PDB entry 9IF4 | electron microscopy, 3.09 A resolution | chains A and B of the 28 polymer chains in the assembly

Chain A:
Molecule: ATP-dependent Clp protease ATP-binding subunit ClpC1
From: Mycobacterium tuberculosis
UniProt: P9WPC9 (CLPC1_MYCTU); the construct has insertions or renumbered stretches relative to UniProt, so the offset changes along the chain: 168-606 = UniProt 168-606; 608-628 = UniProt 607-627; 634-825 = UniProt 634-825
Amino-acid sequence (658 residues; numbered 168 to 825 plus 6 insertion-coded residues; 6 numbers in that range are skipped by the numbering (no residue carries them; nothing is unmodelled there); the number before each row is that of its first residue; a row labelled like 628A-628F holds insertion residues (628A, then the next letters in order)):
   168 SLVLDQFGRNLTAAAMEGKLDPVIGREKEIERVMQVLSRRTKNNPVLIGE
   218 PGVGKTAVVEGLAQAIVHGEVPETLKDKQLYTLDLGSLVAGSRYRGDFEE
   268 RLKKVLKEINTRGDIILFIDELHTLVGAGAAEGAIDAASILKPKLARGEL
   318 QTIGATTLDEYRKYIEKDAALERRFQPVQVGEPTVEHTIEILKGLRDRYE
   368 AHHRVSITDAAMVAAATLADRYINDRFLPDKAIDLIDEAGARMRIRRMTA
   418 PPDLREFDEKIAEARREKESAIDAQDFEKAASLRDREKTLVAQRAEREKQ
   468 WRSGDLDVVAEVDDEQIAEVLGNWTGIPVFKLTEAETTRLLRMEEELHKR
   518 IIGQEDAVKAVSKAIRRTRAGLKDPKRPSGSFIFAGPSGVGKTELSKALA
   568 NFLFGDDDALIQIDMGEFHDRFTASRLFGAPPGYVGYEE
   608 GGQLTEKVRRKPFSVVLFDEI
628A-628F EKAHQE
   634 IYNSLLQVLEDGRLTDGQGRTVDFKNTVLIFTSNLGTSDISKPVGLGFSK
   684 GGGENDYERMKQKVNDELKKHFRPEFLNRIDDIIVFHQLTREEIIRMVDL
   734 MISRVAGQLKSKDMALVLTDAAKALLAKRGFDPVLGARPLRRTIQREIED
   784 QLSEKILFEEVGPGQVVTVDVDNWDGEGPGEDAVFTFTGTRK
Unresolved in the structure: 294-301, 414-476, 501-502, 536-544, 552-557, 587-589, 608-611, 628A-628F, 668-677, 683-704, 719-723, 736-751, 766-770, 788-825
Ligand contacts:
  - ADP (adenosine-5'-diphosphate), molecule 1: Pro-189, Val-190, Ile-191, Arg-193, Pro-218, Gly-219, Val-220, Gly-221, Lys-222, Thr-223, Ala-224, Asp-287, His-354, Ile-358, Leu-362, Pro-396, Asp-397, Ile-400
  - ADP, molecule 2: Ile-518, Ile-519, Gln-521, Gly-558, Lys-559, Glu-561, Met-730, Leu-733, Met-734, Phe-764, Arg-771, Pro-772, Leu-773, Arg-774
  - ATP (adenosine-5'-triphosphate): Arg-314, Ala-337, Arg-340, Arg-341
UniProt features mapped onto this chain:
  - binding site (ATP): Gly-216 to Thr-223, Gly-553 to Thr-560

Chain B:
Molecule: ATP-dependent Clp protease ATP-binding subunit ClpC1
From: Mycobacterium tuberculosis
UniProt: P9WPC9 (CLPC1_MYCTU); numbering as in UniProt (aligned over 168-825)
Amino-acid sequence (658 residues; numbered 168 to 825; the number before each row is that of its first residue):
   168 SLVLDQFGRNLTAAAMEGKLDPVIGREKEIERVMQVLSRRTKNNPVLIGE
   218 PGVGKTAVVEGLAQAIVHGEVPETLKDKQLYTLDLGSLVAGSRYRGDFEE
   268 RLKKVLKEINTRGDIILFIDELHTLVGAGAAEGAIDAASILKPKLARGEL
   318 QTIGATTLDEYRKYIEKDAALERRFQPVQVGEPTVEHTIEILKGLRDRYE
   368 AHHRVSITDAAMVAAATLADRYINDRFLPDKAIDLIDEAGARMRIRRMTA
   418 PPDLREFDEKIAEARREKESAIDAQDFEKAASLRDREKTLVAQRAEREKQ
   468 WRSGDLDVVAEVDDEQIAEVLGNWTGIPVFKLTEAETTRLLRMEEELHKR
   518 IIGQEDAVKAVSKAIRRTRAGLKDPKRPSGSFIFAGPSGVGKTELSKALA
   568 NFLFGDDDALIQIDMGEFHDRFTASRLFGAPPGYVGYEEGGQLTEKVRRK
   618 PFSVVLFDEIEKAHQEIYNSLLQVLEDGRLTDGQGRTVDFKNTVLIFTSN
   668 LGTSDISKPVGLGFSKGGGENDYERMKQKVNDELKKHFRPEFLNRIDDII
   718 VFHQLTREEIIRMVDLMISRVAGQLKSKDMALVLTDAAKALLAKRGFDPV
   768 LGARPLRRTIQREIEDQLSEKILFEEVGPGQVVTVDVDNWDGEGPGEDAV
   818 FTFTGTRK
Unresolved in the structure: 415-476, 669-677, 684-693, 763-765, 792-799, 805-817, 821-825
Ligand contacts:
  - ATP (adenosine-5'-triphosphate), molecule 1: Asp-188, Pro-189, Val-190, Ile-191, Arg-193, Glu-217, Pro-218, Gly-219, Val-220, Gly-221, Lys-222, Thr-223, Ala-224, Thr-324, His-354, Ile-358, Leu-362, Pro-396, Asp-397, Ile-400
  - ATP, molecule 2: Arg-314, Ala-337, Arg-340, Arg-341
  - ATP, molecule 3: Arg-517, Ile-518, Ile-519, Gln-521, Ser-555, Gly-556, Val-557, Gly-558, Lys-559, Thr-560, Glu-561, Glu-626, Asn-667, Leu-722, Met-730, Met-734, Ala-770, Arg-771, Arg-774
  - ATP, molecule 4: Glu-643, Glu-708, Arg-712
UniProt features mapped onto this chain:
  - binding site (ATP): Gly-216 to Thr-223, Gly-553 to Thr-560

Interface between chain A and chain B:
Pairs across the interface - 84 pairs, chain A then chain B:
  Glu-198(A) / Ile-412(B)
  Arg-199(A) / Glu-405(B)  salt bridge
  Met-201(A) / Ile-412(B)  hydrophobic
  Gln-202(A) / Ala-408(B)
  Gln-202(A) / Arg-409(B)
  Gln-202(A) / Ile-412(B)
  Ser-205(A) / His-369(B)
  Ser-205(A) / His-370(B)
  Arg-206(A) / His-369(B)
  Arg-206(A) / Asp-401(B)  salt bridge
  Arg-206(A) / Asp-404(B)  salt bridge
  Arg-206(A) / Glu-405(B)  salt bridge
  Arg-206(A) / Ala-408(B)
  Arg-207(A) / Asp-188(B)  salt bridge
  Arg-207(A) / Arg-365(B)
  Arg-207(A) / His-369(B)
  Arg-207(A) / Asp-404(B)  hydrogen bond (backbone-side chain)
  Thr-208(A) / Tyr-366(B)
  Thr-208(A) / Asp-404(B)
  Lys-209(A) / Asp-401(B)  salt bridge
  Pro-239(A) / Ile-412(B)  hydrophobic
  Glu-240(A) / Arg-411(B)
  Tyr-261(A) / Arg-260(B)
  Arg-262(A) / Val-256(B)
  Arg-262(A) / Ser-259(B)
  Arg-262(A) / Tyr-261(B)  hydrogen bond (side chain-backbone)
  Arg-262(A) / Arg-262(B)  hydrogen bond (side chain-backbone)
  Arg-262(A) / Asp-264(B)
  Arg-262(A) / Phe-265(B)
  Arg-262(A) / Glu-266(B)  salt bridge
  Arg-262(A) / Gly-296(B)  hydrogen bond (side chain-backbone)
  Arg-262(A) / Ala-301(B)
  Gly-263(A) / Val-256(B)
  Gly-263(A) / Ala-257(B)
  Gly-263(A) / Ser-259(B)  hydrogen bond (backbone-backbone)
  Asp-264(A) / Arg-260(B)  salt bridge
  Glu-266(A) / Val-256(B)
  Glu-266(A) / Ala-257(B)
  Glu-267(A) / Ala-257(B)
  Glu-267(A) / Gly-258(B)
  Lys-270(A) / Asp-251(B)  salt bridge
  Lys-270(A) / Gly-253(B)
  Lys-270(A) / Ser-254(B)
  Ile-302(A) / Leu-252(B)  hydrophobic
  Ile-302(A) / Ala-295(B)  hydrophobic
  Ser-306(A) / Glu-288(B)
  Pro-310(A) / Glu-288(B)
  Arg-314(A) / Thr-223(B)
  Arg-314(A) / Glu-227(B)  salt bridge
  Arg-329(A) / Arg-616(B)
  Glu-333(A) / Arg-615(B)  salt bridge
  Glu-333(A) / Arg-616(B)  salt bridge
  Arg-340(A) / Arg-393(B)  hydrogen bond (backbone-side chain)
  Arg-340(A) / Asp-397(B)  salt bridge
  Arg-533(A) / Phe-791(B)
  Arg-534(A) / Asp-783(B)  salt bridge
  Arg-534(A) / Gln-784(B)
  Arg-534(A) / Ser-786(B)  hydrogen bond (backbone-side chain)
  Arg-534(A) / Glu-787(B)
  Phe-595(A) / Glu-584(B)
  Phe-595(A) / Arg-593(B)
  Pro-598(A) / Phe-589(B)
  Pro-598(A) / Thr-590(B)
  Pro-598(A) / Ser-592(B)
  Pro-599(A) / Ser-592(B)  hydrogen bond (backbone-side chain)
  Pro-599(A) / Arg-593(B)
  Pro-599(A) / Val-602(B)
  Gly-600(A) / Ala-597(B)
  Gly-600(A) / Tyr-601(B)
  Gly-600(A) / Val-602(B)  hydrogen bond (backbone-backbone)
  Tyr-601(A) / Phe-589(B)  hydrogen bond (side chain-backbone)
  Tyr-601(A) / Val-602(B)
  Tyr-604(A) / Gly-603(B)
  Tyr-604(A) / Glu-606(B)
  Glu-605(A) / Val-602(B)
  Glu-643(A) / Arg-771(B)  salt bridge
  Glu-643(A) / Arg-775(B)  salt bridge
  Thr-648(A) / Glu-584(B)
  Gly-650(A) / Arg-593(B)
  Gly-650(A) / Gln-609(B)  hydrogen bond (backbone-side chain)
  Gln-651(A) / Gln-609(B)
  Gly-652(A) / Gln-609(B)
  Asn-711(A) / Arg-775(B)
  Arg-712(A) / Arg-775(B)
Interface residues without a listed pair, chain A (54 interface residues in all): Val-203, Thr-241, Lys-309, Asp-335, Ala-336, Glu-339, Gln-343, Thr-535, Asn-636, Gln-640, Asp-649, Glu-708, Asp-714
Interface residues without a listed pair, chain B (64 interface residues in all): Pro-218, Gly-219, Gly-263, Thr-291, Glu-327, Asp-392, Gly-583, Glu-612, Gln-778, Leu-790

Overview:
54 residues of chain A face 64 of chain B across their interface, with 11 hydrogen bonds and 16 salt bridges.
Polar pairs include Arg-199(A)/Glu-405(B), Arg-206(A)/Asp-401(B) and Arg-206(A)/Asp-404(B). One ATP molecule
is bound between chain A and chain B. Chain A binds ADP.
Chain A and chain B are both ATP-dependent Clp protease ATP-binding subunit ClpC1 (Mycobacterium
tuberculosis); the structure, Structure of the Mycobacterium Tuberculosis ClpC1P1P2 complex bound to the
activator Bz-Leu-Leu, was determined by electron microscopy.
